Entry 3WU3 (X-ray diffraction, 1.82 A resolution); this record covers chains B and C of the 6 polymer chains in the assembly.

== Chain B (and C) ==
Protein: Lon protease
From: Escherichia coli
Notes: EC 3.4.21.53; fragment: C-terminal proteolytic domain; chain C of this document is another copy of the same molecule, construct and numbering; everything in this record applies to it too
UniProtKB: C9QQ79 (C9QQ79_ECOD1); residues 585-784 here = UniProt positions 585-784
Chain sequence (200 residues; each row starts with the number of its first residue):
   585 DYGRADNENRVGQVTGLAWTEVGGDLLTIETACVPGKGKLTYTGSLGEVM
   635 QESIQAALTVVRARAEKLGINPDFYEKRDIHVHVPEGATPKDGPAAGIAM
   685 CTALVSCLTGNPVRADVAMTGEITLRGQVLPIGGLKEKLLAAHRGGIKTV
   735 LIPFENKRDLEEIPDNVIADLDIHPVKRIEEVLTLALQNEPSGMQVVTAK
Not modelled in the structure: 585-594, 776-784
Construct notes: engineered mutation A679 (Ser in C9QQ79)

== How chain B and chain C interact ==
Residue-residue contacts - 32 pairs, chain B then chain C:
  Q597(B) - R710(C)
  T612(B) - R710(C)  hydrogen bond
  E614(B) - T708(C)  hydrogen bond
  E614(B) - L709(C)  hydrogen bond (side chain-backbone)
  E614(B) - R710(C)  salt bridge
  A616(B) - T643(C)
  V618(B) - R646(C)
  V618(B) - A647(C)  hydrophobic
  P619(B) - R646(C)  hydrogen bond (backbone-side chain)
  P619(B) - D657(C)
  G620(B) - R646(C)
  K621(B) - K621(C)  hydrogen bond (side chain-backbone)
  K621(B) - E660(C)
  T625(B) - Q639(C)
  T627(B) - E636(C)
  T627(B) - Q639(C)
  G628(B) - E636(C)  hydrogen bond (backbone-side chain)
  S629(B) - V633(C)
  S629(B) - E636(C)  hydrogen bond (backbone-side chain)
  D663(B) - R646(C)  salt bridge
  H665(B) - Q639(C)
  H665(B) - A640(C)
  H665(B) - T643(C)  hydrogen bond
  H665(B) - L709(C)
  H667(B) - L709(C)
  P669(B) - E706(C)
  P669(B) - T708(C)
  P669(B) - L714(C)  hydrophobic
  E670(B) - E706(C)
  G671(B) - V633(C)
  G671(B) - E706(C)  hydrogen bond (backbone-side chain)
  A672(B) - V633(C)  hydrophobic
Other interface residues (no listed pair), chain C (20 interface residues in all): G622, P656, Y659, P678, I707

== Overview ==
19 residues of chain B and 20 residues of chain C are in contact, with 9 hydrogen bonds and 2 salt bridges.
Polar contacts include E614(B)-R710(C), D663(B)-R646(C) and T612(B)-R710(C).
Both chains are Lon protease (Escherichia coli). Entry 3WU3 (Reduced-form structure of E.coli Lon Proteolytic
domain) was determined by X-ray diffraction together with 3WU4, 3WU5 and 3WU6 from the same study.
